Entry 5X5L (X-ray diffraction, 2.75 A resolution); this record covers chains H and C of the 10 polymer chains in the assembly.

[Chain H]
Protein: AdeR
Organism: Acinetobacter baumannii
Notes: fragment: DNA-binding (UNP 139-247)
Reference sequence: E1A0Z5 (E1A0Z5_ACIBA); residue numbers follow UniProt; this construct covers 139-247
Sequence (109 residues; row label = number of the first residue in the row):
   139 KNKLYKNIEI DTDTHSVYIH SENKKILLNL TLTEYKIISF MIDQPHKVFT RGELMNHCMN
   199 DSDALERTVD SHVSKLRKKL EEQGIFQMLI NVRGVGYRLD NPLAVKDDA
Disordered / not traced: 139, 160-163, 198-199, 241-247
From the paper describing this entry:
  - binding site for the 25-nt DNA strand: Arg205, Ser212, Arg215, Arg231, Tyr235
  - binding site for the 25-nt DNA strand (chain C): Ser209
  - specificity-determining residues: Arg205, Asp208, Ser209, Lys213, Arg231
  - mutagenesis - R231A: abolished binding to intercistronic DNA
  - binding site for the 25-nt DNA strand: Arg205, Asp208, Lys213, Arg231

[Chain C]
Molecule: 25-nt DNA strand
Sequence (25 nucleotides; numbered 1 to 25; the number before each row is that of its first residue):
     1 TAAAGTGTGG AGTAAGTGTG GAGAA
Disordered / not traced: 25

[Interface between chain H and chain C]
Pairs across the interface (21; chain H residue first):
  Arg189(H) - DG5(C)  salt bridge to the phosphate
  Arg205(H) - DG5(C)  base contact
  Arg205(H) - DT6(C)  hydrogen bond to the base
  Asp208(H) - DG5(C)  sugar contact
  Asp208(H) - DT6(C)  base contact
  Ser209(H) - DT8(C)  hydrogen bond to the base
  Ser212(H) - DG7(C)  hydrogen bond to the phosphate
  Lys213(H) - DT8(C)  base contact
  Lys213(H) - DG9(C)  hydrogen bond to the base
  Arg215(H) - DT6(C)  salt bridge to the phosphate
  Arg215(H) - DG7(C)  salt bridge to the phosphate
  Lys216(H) - DG7(C)  phosphate contact
  Lys216(H) - DT8(C)  salt bridge to the phosphate
  Asn229(H) - DG5(C)  sugar contact
  Asn229(H) - DT6(C)  phosphate contact
  Arg231(H) - DA3(C)  hydrogen bond to the base
  Arg231(H) - DA4(C)  hydrogen bond to the sugar
  Arg231(H) - DG5(C)  phosphate contact
  Gly232(H) - DA4(C)  phosphate contact
  Gly232(H) - DG5(C)  hydrogen bond to the phosphate
  Tyr235(H) - DT6(C)  hydrogen bond to the phosphate
Also at the interface, not in a pair above, chain H (15 interface residues in all): Glu219, Val230, Val233
Also at the interface, not in a pair above, chain C (8 interface residues in all): DG10

[In short]
15 residues of chain H face 8 of chain C across their interface, with 8 hydrogen bonds and 4 salt bridges.
Polar contacts include Arg205(H)-DT6(C), Ser209(H)-DT8(C) and Lys213(H)-DG9(C). The paper reports a binding
site for the 25-nt DNA strand at Arg205(H), Ser212(H) and Arg215(H) among others; R231A of chain H abolishes
binding to intercistronic DNA.
Here chain H is AdeR (Acinetobacter baumannii) and chain C is a 25-nt DNA strand. Entry 5X5L (Crystal
structure of response regulator AdeR DNA binding domain in complex with an intercistronic region) was
determined by X-ray diffraction, deposited together with 5X5J and 5XJP.
